5Y5Z - chains R and S of the 26 polymer chains in the assembly; structure by electron microscopy, 6.70 A resolution (low resolution: residue-level contacts below are approximate; hydrogen-bond / salt-bridge calls are withheld).

Chain R (and S):
Protein: V-type ATP synthase, subunit K
Source organism: Thermus thermophilus HB8
Notes: chain S of this document is another copy of the same molecule, construct and numbering; everything in this record applies to it too
UniProtKB: Q5SIT7 (Q5SIT7_THET8); residues -18 to 80 here correspond to UniProt positions 1-99 (UniProt number = residue number + 19)
Chain sequence (99 residues; row label = number of the first residue in the row; numbers below 1 keep their minus sign (Met-18 is residue -18)):
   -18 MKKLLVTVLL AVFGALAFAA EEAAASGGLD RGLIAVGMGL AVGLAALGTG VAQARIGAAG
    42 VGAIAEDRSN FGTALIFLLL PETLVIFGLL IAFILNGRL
Unresolved in the structure: -18 to 4

Interface between chain R and chain S:
Residue-residue contacts - 12 pairs, chain R then chain S:
  Gly9(R) - Ala6(S)
  Gly9(R) - Gly8(S)
  Leu10(R) - Gly8(S)
  Asp11(R) - Gly8(S)
  Asp11(R) - Gly9(S)
  Arg12(R) - Ala5(S)
  Leu25(R) - Ala27(S)
  Leu25(R) - Leu28(S)
  Gly29(R) - Gly31(S)
  Ala33(R) - Gly31(S)
  Ala33(R) - Ala35(S)
  Arg79(R) - Ala5(S)
Other interface residues (no listed pair), chain R (12 interface residues in all): Leu21, Ala26, Thr30, Val32
Other interface residues (no listed pair), chain S (12 interface residues in all): Ser7, Gly24, Val32, Gln34

In short:
Chain R and chain S each contribute 12 residues to their interface.
Both chains are V-type ATP synthase, subunit K (Thermus thermophilus HB8). Entry 5Y5Z (V/A-type
ATPase/synthase from Thermus thermophilus, rotational state 2) was determined by electron microscopy together
with 5Y5Y, 5Y5X and 5Y60 from the same study.
